PDB entry 5A2M | X-ray diffraction, 1.40 A resolution | chains H and L of the 3 polymer chains in the assembly

# Chain H
Molecule: Thrombin heavy chain
From: Homo sapiens
Notes: EC 3.4.21.5; fragment: thrombin heavy chain
UniProt: P00734 (THRB_HUMAN); the construct lacks a stretch of the UniProt sequence and is renumbered around it, so the offset changes along the chain: 16-36 = UniProt 364-384; 37-60 = UniProt 386-409; 61-77 = UniProt 419-435; 78-97 = UniProt 437-456; 7 more segments
Chain sequence (258 residues; each row starts with the number of its first residue; note: 1 number in that range is skipped by the numbering (no residue carries it; nothing is unmodelled there); a row labelled like 60A-60I holds insertion residues (60A, then the next letters in order)):
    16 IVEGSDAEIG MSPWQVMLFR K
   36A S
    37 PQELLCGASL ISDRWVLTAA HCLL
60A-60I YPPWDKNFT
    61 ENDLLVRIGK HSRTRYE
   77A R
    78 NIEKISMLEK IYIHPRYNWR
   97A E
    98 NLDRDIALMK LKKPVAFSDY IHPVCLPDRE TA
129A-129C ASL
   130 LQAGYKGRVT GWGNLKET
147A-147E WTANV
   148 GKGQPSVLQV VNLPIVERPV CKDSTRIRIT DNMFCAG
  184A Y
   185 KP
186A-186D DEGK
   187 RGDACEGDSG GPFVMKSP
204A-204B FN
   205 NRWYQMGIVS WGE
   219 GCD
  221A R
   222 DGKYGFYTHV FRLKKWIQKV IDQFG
Not modelled in the structure: 147A-147E, 148-149
Disulfide bonds: Cys42-Cys58, Cys168-Cys182, Cys191-Cys220
Covalently attached groups: N-acetylglucosamine (NAG) linked to Asn60G
Metal / ion sites: Na+ site 1: Lys169, Thr172; Na+ site 2: Arg221A, Lys224
Ligand contacts: WX5 ((2S)-1-[(2R)-5-carbamimidamido-2-[(phenylmethyl)sulfonylamino]pentanoyl]-N-[[5-chloranyl-2-(hydroxymethyl)phenyl]methyl]pyrrolidine-2-carboxamide): His57, Tyr60A, Trp60D, Leu99, Glu146, Ile174, Asp189, Ala190, Cys191, Glu192, Ser195, Val213, Ser214, Trp215, Gly216, Glu217, Gly219, Cys220, Gly226, Phe227, Tyr228
Curated features (UniProtKB/Swiss-Prot):
  - region: Ala183 to Val200 (High affinity receptor-binding region which is also known as the TP508 peptide)
  - active site (Charge relay system): His57, Asp102, Ser195
  - glycosylation: Asn60G (N-linked (GlcNAc...) (complex) asparagine)

# Chain L
Molecule: Thrombin light chain
From: Homo sapiens
Notes: EC 3.4.21.5; fragment: thrombin light chain
UniProt: P00734 (THRB_HUMAN); residues 1-14 here correspond to UniProt positions 336-349 (UniProt number = residue number + 335)
Chain sequence (29 residues; row label = number of the first residue in the row; a row labelled like 14A-14L holds insertion residues (14A, then the next letters in order)):
    1C E
    1B A
    1A D
     1 CGLRPLFEKK SLED
14A-14L KTERELLESYID

# Chain H / chain L interface
Inter-chain disulfides: Cys122(H)-Cys1(L)
Pairs across the interface (59):
  Glu23(H) with Phe7(L); Asp14(L); Lys14A(L), hydrogen bond (side chain-backbone)
  Ile24(H) with Leu6(L); Phe7(L)
  Gly25(H) with Arg4(L); Phe7(L)
  Met26(H) with Arg4(L), hydrogen bond (backbone-side chain); Phe7(L), hydrophobic; Asp14(L)
  Pro28(H) with Arg4(L)
  Trp29(H) with Gly2(L); Arg4(L)
  Ser115(H) with Pro5(L)
  Asp116(H) with Pro5(L); Leu6(L)
  His119(H) with Asp1A(L), salt bridge; Leu3(L), hydrogen bond (side chain-backbone)
  Pro120(H) with Cys1(L); Gly2(L), hydrogen bond (backbone-backbone)
  Val121(H) with Cys1(L)
  Cys122(H) with Cys1(L), disulfide; Gly2(L)
  Gly133(H) with Ser14I(L)
  Tyr134(H) with Ser14I(L); Tyr14J(L), hydrophobic; Ile14K(L); Asp14L(L), hydrogen bond (side chain-backbone)
  Lys135(H) with Glu14E(L), salt bridge; Leu14F(L); Ser14I(L), hydrogen bond (backbone-side chain); Tyr14J(L), hydrogen bond (backbone-side chain)
  Gly136(H) with Leu14F(L)
  Arg137(H) with Arg4(L); Asp14(L), salt bridge; Thr14B(L), hydrogen bond; Glu14C(L)
  Asn159(H) with Thr14B(L), hydrogen bond; Glu14E(L), hydrogen bond; Leu14F(L)
  Tyr184A(H) with Glu14E(L), hydrogen bond
  Met201(H) with Tyr14J(L)
  Lys202(H) with Glu8(L), salt bridge; Glu14C(L), salt bridge; Tyr14J(L)
  Pro204(H) with Leu14G(L), hydrophobic; Tyr14J(L)
  Asn205(H) with Leu3(L); Glu8(L)
  Arg206(H) with Cys1(L), hydrogen bond (side chain-backbone); Asp1A(L); Ala1B(L), hydrogen bond (side chain-backbone); Gly2(L); Leu3(L)
  Trp207(H) with Gly2(L), hydrogen bond (backbone-backbone); Arg4(L); Glu8(L), hydrogen bond; Asp14(L); Leu14F(L), hydrophobic
Also at the interface, not in a pair above, chain H (26 interface residues in all): Tyr117

# Summary
The interface between chain H and chain L involves 26 residues on one side and 21 on the other; the contacts
include 1 disulfide bond, 15 hydrogen bonds and 5 salt bridges. Among the polar pairs are His119(H)-Asp1A(L),
Lys135(H)-Glu14E(L) and Arg137(H)-Asp14(L).
Here chain H is Thrombin heavy chain and chain L is Thrombin light chain, both from Homo sapiens. Entry 5A2M
(Thrombin Inhibitor) was determined by X-ray diffraction.
